PDB entry 8JYL | electron microscopy, 2.33 A resolution | chains B and D of the 6 polymer chains in the assembly

# Chain B (and D)
Molecule: Acyl-acyl carrier protein synthetase
From: Vibrio harveyi
Notes: chain D of this document is another copy of the same molecule, construct and numbering; everything in this record applies to it too
Reference sequence: Q00IB3 (Q00IB3_VIBHA); residue numbers follow UniProt; this construct covers 1-532
Sequence (532 residues; each row starts with the number of its first residue):
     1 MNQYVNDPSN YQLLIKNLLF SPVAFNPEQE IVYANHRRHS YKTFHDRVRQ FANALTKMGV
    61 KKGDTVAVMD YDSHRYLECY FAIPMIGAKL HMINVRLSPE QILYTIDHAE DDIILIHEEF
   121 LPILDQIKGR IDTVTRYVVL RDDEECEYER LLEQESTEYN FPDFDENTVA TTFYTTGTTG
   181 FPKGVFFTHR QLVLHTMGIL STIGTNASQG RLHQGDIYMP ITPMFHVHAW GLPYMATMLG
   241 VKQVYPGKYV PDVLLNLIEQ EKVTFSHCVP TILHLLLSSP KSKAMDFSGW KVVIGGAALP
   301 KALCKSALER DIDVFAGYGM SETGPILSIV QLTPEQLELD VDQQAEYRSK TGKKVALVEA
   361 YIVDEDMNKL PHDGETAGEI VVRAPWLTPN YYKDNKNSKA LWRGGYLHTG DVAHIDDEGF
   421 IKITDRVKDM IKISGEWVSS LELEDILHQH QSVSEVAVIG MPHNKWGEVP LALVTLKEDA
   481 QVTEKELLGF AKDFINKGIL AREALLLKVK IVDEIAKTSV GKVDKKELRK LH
Not modelled in the structure: 1-5
Bound ions: Mg2+: Glu322 (together with VUL)
Small-molecule neighbours: VUL ([(2R,3S,4R,5R)-5-(6-aminopurin-9-yl)-3,4-bis(oxidanyl)oxolan-2-yl]methyl N-decanoylsulfamate): Thr175, Val227, Trp230, Leu232, Val293, Ile294, Gly295, Gly296, Ala297, Ala298, Gly317, Tyr318, Gly319, Met320, Ser321, Glu322, Pro325, Ile326, Ile329, Thr351, Thr409, Asp411, Ile423, Arg426, Lys428, Lys432, Trp437
From the paper describing this entry:
  - binding site for VUL: Arg426, Lys432, Trp437
  - mutagenesis - D411A, R426A, K432A: abolished catalytic activity on C10 fatty acid substrate
  - mutagenesis - D411A, R426A, K432A: abolished growth
  - mutagenesis - D411A: abolished binding to C10 acyl substrate

# Chain B / chain D interface
Residue-residue contacts - 48 pairs, chain B then chain D:
  Leu103(B) with Phe181(D), hydrophobic
  Tyr104(B) with Tyr104(D), hydrophobic; Phe181(D), hydrophobic
  Asp107(B) with Phe181(D)
  Glu110(B) with Asp394(D); Asn395(D), hydrogen bond; Lys396(D), hydrogen bond (backbone-side chain)
  Asp111(B) with Lys396(D), hydrogen bond (backbone-side chain)
  Asp112(B) with Lys396(D), salt bridge
  Asp125(B) with Asp445(D)
  Gln126(B) with Asp445(D); Gln449(D)
  Ile127(B) with Asp445(D)
  Lys128(B) with Asp445(D)
  Gly129(B) with Leu441(D); Asp445(D), hydrogen bond (backbone-side chain)
  Arg130(B) with Gly180(D); Glu442(D)
  Asp132(B) with Thr179(D); Asn397(D), hydrogen bond
  Thr133(B) with Lys396(D), hydrogen bond (backbone-side chain)
  Gly180(B) with Arg130(D)
  Phe181(B) with Leu103(D), hydrophobic; Tyr104(D), hydrophobic; Asp107(D)
  Lys393(B) with Lys393(D), hydrogen bond (backbone-side chain)
  Asp394(B) with Glu110(D)
  Asn395(B) with Glu110(D), hydrogen bond
  Lys396(B) with Glu110(D), hydrogen bond (side chain-backbone); Asp111(D), hydrogen bond (side chain-backbone); Asp112(D), salt bridge; Thr133(D), hydrogen bond (side chain-backbone)
  Asn397(B) with Asp132(D), hydrogen bond
  Leu441(B) with Gly129(D)
  Glu442(B) with Arg130(D)
  Asp445(B) with Asp125(D); Gln126(D); Ile127(D); Lys128(D); Gly129(D), hydrogen bond (side chain-backbone)
  Gln449(B) with Gln126(D)
  Asp493(B) with Asp493(D); Lys497(D), salt bridge
  Phe494(B) with Lys497(D)
  Lys497(B) with Asp493(D), salt bridge; Phe494(D); Lys497(D)
  Ile499(B) with Ile499(D), hydrophobic
Also at the interface, not in a pair above, chain B (32 interface residues in all): Thr179, Lys183, Tyr392
Also at the interface, not in a pair above, chain D (32 interface residues in all): Lys183, Tyr392

# Summary
Chain B and chain D each contribute 32 residues to their interface, with 13 hydrogen bonds and 4 salt bridges.
Among the polar pairs are Asp112(B)-Lys396(D), Asp493(B)-Lys497(D) and Glu110(B)-Asn395(D). The paper reports
a binding site for VUL at Arg426(B), Lys432(B) and Trp437(B); D411A, R426A and K432A of chain B abolish
catalytic activity on C10 fatty acid substrate.
Chain B and chain D are both Acyl-acyl carrier protein synthetase (Vibrio harveyi); the structure, Acyl-ACP
Synthetase structure bound to C10-AMS, was determined by electron microscopy (same publication as 8JYU and
8HSY).
